6N8Z - chains E and F of the 6 polymer chains in the assembly; structure by electron microscopy, 9.30 A resolution (very low resolution: no residue pairs are listed; an interface is given only as per-side residue counts).

Chain E (and F):
Name: Heat shock protein 104
Organism: Saccharomyces cerevisiae (strain ATCC 204508 / S288c)
Notes: chain F of this document is another copy of the same molecule, construct and numbering; everything in this record applies to it too
Reference sequence: P31539 (HS104_YEAST); residue numbers follow UniProt; this construct covers 6-884
Amino-acid sequence (879 residues; row label = number of the first residue in the row):
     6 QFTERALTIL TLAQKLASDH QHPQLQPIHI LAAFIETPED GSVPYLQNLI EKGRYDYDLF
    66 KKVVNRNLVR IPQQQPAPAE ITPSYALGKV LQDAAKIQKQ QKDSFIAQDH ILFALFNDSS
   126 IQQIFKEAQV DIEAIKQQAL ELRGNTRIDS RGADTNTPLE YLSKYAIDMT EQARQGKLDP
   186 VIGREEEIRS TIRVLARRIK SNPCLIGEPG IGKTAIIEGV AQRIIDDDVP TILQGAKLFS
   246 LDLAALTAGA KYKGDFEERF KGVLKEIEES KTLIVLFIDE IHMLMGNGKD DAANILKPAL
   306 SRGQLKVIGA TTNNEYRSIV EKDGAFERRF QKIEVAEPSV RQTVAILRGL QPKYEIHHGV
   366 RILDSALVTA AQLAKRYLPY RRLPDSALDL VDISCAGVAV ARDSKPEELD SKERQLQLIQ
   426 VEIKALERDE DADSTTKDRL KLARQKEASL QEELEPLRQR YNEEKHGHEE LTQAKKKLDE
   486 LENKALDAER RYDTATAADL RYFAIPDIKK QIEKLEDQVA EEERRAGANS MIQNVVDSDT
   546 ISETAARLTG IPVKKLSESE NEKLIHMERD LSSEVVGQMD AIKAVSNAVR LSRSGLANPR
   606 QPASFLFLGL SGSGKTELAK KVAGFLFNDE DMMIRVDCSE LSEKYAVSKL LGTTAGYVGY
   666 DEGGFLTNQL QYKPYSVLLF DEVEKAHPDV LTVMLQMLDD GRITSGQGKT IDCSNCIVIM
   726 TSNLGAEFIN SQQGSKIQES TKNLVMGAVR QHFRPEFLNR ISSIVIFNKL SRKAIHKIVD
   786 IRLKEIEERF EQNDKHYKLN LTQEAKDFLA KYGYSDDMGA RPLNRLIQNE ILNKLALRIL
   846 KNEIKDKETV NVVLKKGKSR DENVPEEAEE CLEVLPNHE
Disordered / not traced: 150-164, 411-537, 860-873 (chain F: 6-164, 411-537, 860-873)
Ligand contacts:
  - ATP (adenosine-5'-triphosphate), molecule 1: Asp184, Pro185, Val186, Ile187, Arg189, Pro214, Gly215, Ile216, Gly217, Lys218, Thr219, Ala220, Thr317, Ile351, Leu355, Pro389, Leu393
  - ATP, molecule 2: Ile204, Lys205, Ser306, Arg307, Ala330, Phe331, Arg333, Arg334
  - ATP, molecule 3: Glu579, Val580, Val581, Gln583, Leu615, Ser616, Gly617, Ser618, Gly619, Lys620, Thr621, Glu622, Asn728, Leu775, Ile783, Arg787, Ala825, Arg826, Asn829
Swiss-Prot annotation at these positions:
  - motif: Asn773 to Lys789 (Nuclear localization signal)
  - binding site (ATP): Gly212 to Thr219, Gly614 to Thr621
  - modified residue: Ser206 (Phosphoserine), Ser306 (Phosphoserine), Thr499 (Phosphothreonine), Ser535 (Phosphoserine)
  - cross-link (Glycyl lysine isopeptide (Lys-Gly)): Lys442 (interchain with G-Cter in ubiquitin), Lys620 (interchain with G-Cter in ubiquitin)
What the authors report for this chain:
  - mutagenesis - E285A/E687A: abolished catalytic activity on ATP

How chain E and chain F interact:
At this resolution (9 A) residue pairs are not listed: 63 residues of chain E and 62 of chain F lie at the interface.

Summary:
The interface between chain E and chain F involves 63 residues on one side and 62 on the other. Bound to chain
E: 3 copies of ATP. From UniProt: 16 ATP-binding residues on chain E. The paper reports that E285A/E687A of
chain E abolish catalytic activity on ATP.
Both chains are Heat shock protein 104 (Saccharomyces cerevisiae (strain ATCC 204508 / S288c)). Entry 6N8Z
(HSP104DWB extended conformation) was determined by electron microscopy (same publication as 6N8T and 6N8V).
